7FGG - chains E and F of the 12 polymer chains in the assembly; structure by electron microscopy, 2.19 A resolution.

[Chain E (and F)]
Molecule: mRNA-capping enzyme nsP1
Organism: Chikungunya virus strain S27-African prototype
Notes: EC 2.1.1.-, 2.7.7.-; chain F of this document is another copy of the same molecule, construct and numbering; everything in this record applies to it too
UniProtKB: Q8JUX6 (POLN_CHIKS); residues 1-516 here = UniProt positions 1-516
Amino-acid sequence (552 residues; numbered 1 to 552; the number before each row is that of its first residue):
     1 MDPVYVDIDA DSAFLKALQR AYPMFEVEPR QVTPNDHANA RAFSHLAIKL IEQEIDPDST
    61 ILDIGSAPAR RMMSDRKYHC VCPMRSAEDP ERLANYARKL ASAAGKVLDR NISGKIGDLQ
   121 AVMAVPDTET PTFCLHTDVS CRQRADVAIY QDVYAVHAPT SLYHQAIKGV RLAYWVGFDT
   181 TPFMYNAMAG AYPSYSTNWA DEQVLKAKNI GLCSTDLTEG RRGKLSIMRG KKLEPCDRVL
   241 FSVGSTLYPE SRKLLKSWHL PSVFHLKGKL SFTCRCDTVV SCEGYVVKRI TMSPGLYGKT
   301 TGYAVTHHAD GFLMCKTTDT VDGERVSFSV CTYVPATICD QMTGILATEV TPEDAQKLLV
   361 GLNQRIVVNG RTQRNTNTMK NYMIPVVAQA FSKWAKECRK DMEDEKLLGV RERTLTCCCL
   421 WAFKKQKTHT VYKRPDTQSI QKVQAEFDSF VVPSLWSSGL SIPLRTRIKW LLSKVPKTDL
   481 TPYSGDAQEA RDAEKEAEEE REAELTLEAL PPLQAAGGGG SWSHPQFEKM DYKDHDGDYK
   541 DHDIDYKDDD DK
Disordered / not traced: 1, 366-375, 415-420, 451-455, 474-552
Construct notes: expression tag (517-552)
Metal / ion sites: Zn2+: H79, E129, C134, C141
Residues lining bound ligands:
  - 7-methyl-guanosine-5'-triphosphate (MGP): N35, H37, A40, R41, R70, R92, D152, Y154, F241, V243, T246, Y248, E250, Y285
  - S-adenosylhomocysteine (SAH): I64, G65, S66, A67, R70, P83, R85, S86, D89, R92, T137, D138, Q151, D152, A155, V156
Reported in the primary citation:
  - binding site for 7-methyl-guanosine-5'-triphosphate: H37, R41, R70, R92, V243, Y248, E250, Y285
  - binding site for S-adenosylhomocysteine: G65, R70, P83 to R85, D89, Q151, V156
  - catalytic residues: H37

[Interface between chain E and chain F]
Contacting residue pairs - 108 pairs, chain E then chain F:
  V32(E) with M24(F)
  T33(E) with P23(F)
  P34(E) with A21(F); P23(F)
  D36(E) with H307(F)
  R85(E) with G298(F)
  A87(E) with V263(F), hydrophobic; Y297(F)
  E88(E) with R275(F)
  P90(E) with S293(F)
  E91(E) with R289(F), salt bridge; T291(F)
  S196(E) with D436(F), hydrogen bond; Q438(F)
  N198(E) with D436(F); Q438(F), hydrogen bond
  L205(E) with Y303(F)
  K208(E) with D401(F), salt bridge
  N209(E) with W394(F), hydrogen bond; C398(F); R434(F)
  G211(E) with K433(F); T437(F); Q438(F), hydrogen bond (backbone-backbone)
  L212(E) with Q438(F)
  C213(E) with K433(F), hydrogen bond (backbone-side chain); Q438(F), hydrogen bond (backbone-backbone); S439(F)
  S214(E) with Y185(F), hydrogen bond; S439(F); I440(F); Q441(F)
  T215(E) with Y185(F); V431(F)
  D216(E) with T428(F)
  L217(E) with C315(F); K316(F); S329(F); T428(F); H429(F); T430(F)
  T218(E) with Q426(F); K427(F); T428(F), hydrogen bond (backbone-backbone); H429(F)
  E219(E) with K316(F), salt bridge; K427(F); H429(F), salt bridge
  G220(E) with K425(F); Q426(F)
  R221(E) with K425(F), hydrogen bond (backbone-backbone)
  R222(E) with F423(F)
  G223(E) with A422(F); F423(F)
  K224(E) with F423(F); K425(F)
  L225(E) with W421(F)
  S226(E) with W421(F)
  R229(E) with W421(F)
  G230(E) with R413(F)
  K231(E) with V410(F); R411(F), hydrogen bond (backbone-backbone)
  K232(E) with G409(F); R411(F)
  L233(E) with G409(F), hydrogen bond (backbone-backbone)
  S242(E) with V305(F); Q438(F), hydrogen bond
  G244(E) with H307(F), hydrogen bond (backbone-side chain); Q438(F), hydrogen bond (backbone-side chain)
  S245(E) with H307(F)
  L247(E) with Y303(F), hydrophobic; V305(F), hydrophobic
  K316(E) with E405(F), salt bridge; K406(F), hydrogen bond (side chain-backbone)
  T318(E) with D401(F); D404(F); E405(F)
  T320(E) with D401(F)
  G323(E) with K425(F); Q426(F), hydrogen bond (backbone-backbone)
  E324(E) with R411(F); R413(F), salt bridge
  R325(E) with D401(F), salt bridge; D404(F), salt bridge; K406(F); Q426(F)
  S327(E) with K406(F), hydrogen bond (side chain-backbone)
  F328(E) with L408(F), hydrophobic
  Q356(E) with T343(F), hydrogen bond (side chain-backbone); A347(F)
  K357(E) with T348(F)
  V360(E) with G344(F)
  Q364(E) with D340(F), hydrogen bond (side chain-backbone)
  K380(E) with D436(F), salt bridge
  N381(E) with D340(F), hydrogen bond; T343(F)
  Y382(E) with R434(F), hydrogen bond (backbone-side chain); P435(F); T437(F)
  H429(E) with E405(F), salt bridge
  G459(E) with Y297(F)
  L460(E) with Y297(F)
  S461(E) with Y297(F), hydrogen bond
  P463(E) with P294(F), hydrophobic
  L464(E) with Y297(F)
  R467(E) with R171(F); M292(F); S293(F)
Other interface residues (no listed pair), chain E (79 interface residues in all): Q31, M84, S86, E202, I210, M228, R238, P249, D319, D322, V326, S329, E353, N377, I384, P385, Q389, K393
Other interface residues (no listed pair), chain F (67 interface residues in all): R20, T273, V279, T301, M314, E397, R399, K400, M402, L407, E412, K424

[In short]
79 residues of chain E and 67 residues of chain F are in contact; the contacts include 22 hydrogen bonds and
10 salt bridges. Among the polar pairs are E91(E)-R289(F), K208(E)-D401(F) and E219(E)-K316(F). The paper
reports the catalytic residue H37(E); a binding site for 7-methyl-guanosine-5'-triphosphate at H37(E), R41(E)
and R70(E) among others.
Chain E and chain F are both mRNA-capping enzyme nsP1 (Chikungunya virus strain S27-African prototype); the
structure, Cryo-EM Structure of Chikungunya Virus Nonstructural Protein 1 with m7GTP, was determined by
electron microscopy together with 7X01, 7FGH and 7FGI from the same study.
